PDB entry 3WG2 | X-ray diffraction, 2.20 A resolution | chains A and B

[Chain A (and B)]
Protein: Galactoside-binding lectin
Organism: Agrocybe aegerita
Notes: engineered mutation(s): N46A; chain B of this document is another copy of the same molecule, construct and numbering; everything in this record applies to it too
Amino-acid sequence (178 residues; each row starts with the number of its first residue; numbers below 1 keep their minus sign (Met-9 is residue -9)):
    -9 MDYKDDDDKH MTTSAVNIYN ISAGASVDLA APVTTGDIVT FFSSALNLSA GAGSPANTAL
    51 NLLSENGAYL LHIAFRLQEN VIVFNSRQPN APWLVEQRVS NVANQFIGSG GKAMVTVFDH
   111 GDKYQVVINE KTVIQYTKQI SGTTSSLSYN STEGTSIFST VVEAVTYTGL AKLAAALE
Not modelled in the structure: -9 to 2, 40-46, 162-168

[Interface between chain A and chain B]
Contacting residue pairs - 44 pairs, chain A then chain B:
  Thr3(A) - Gln115(B)
  Thr3(A) - Gln125(B)
  Ser4(A) - Phe108(B)
  Ser4(A) - His110(B)  hydrogen bond
  Ser4(A) - Gln115(B)  hydrogen bond (backbone-side chain)
  Val6(A) - Thr106(B)
  Val6(A) - Phe108(B)  hydrophobic
  Val6(A) - Asn119(B)
  Val6(A) - Glu120(B)
  Asn7(A) - Glu120(B)
  Ile8(A) - Met104(B)  hydrophobic
  Ile8(A) - Asn119(B)
  Ile8(A) - Glu120(B)  hydrogen bond (backbone-side chain)
  Ile28(A) - Ile28(B)  hydrophobic
  Ile28(A) - Tyr157(B)  hydrophobic
  Thr30(A) - Tyr157(B)  hydrogen bond
  Phe32(A) - Phe32(B)  hydrophobic
  Phe32(A) - Tyr157(B)
  Lys102(A) - Glu153(B)  salt bridge
  Met104(A) - Ile8(B)  hydrophobic
  Met104(A) - Glu153(B)
  Met104(A) - Val155(B)  hydrophobic
  Thr106(A) - Val6(B)
  Phe108(A) - Ser4(B)
  Phe108(A) - Val6(B)  hydrophobic
  Phe108(A) - Leu160(B)  hydrophobic
  His110(A) - Ser4(B)  hydrogen bond
  Gln115(A) - Thr3(B)
  Gln115(A) - Ser4(B)  hydrogen bond (side chain-backbone)
  Val117(A) - Val6(B)  hydrophobic
  Asn119(A) - Val6(B)
  Asn119(A) - Ile8(B)
  Glu120(A) - Val6(B)
  Glu120(A) - Asn7(B)
  Glu120(A) - Ile8(B)  hydrogen bond (side chain-backbone)
  Gln125(A) - Thr3(B)
  Glu153(A) - Lys102(B)  salt bridge
  Glu153(A) - Met104(B)
  Tyr157(A) - Ile28(B)  hydrophobic
  Tyr157(A) - Thr30(B)  hydrogen bond
  Tyr157(A) - Thr106(B)
  Tyr157(A) - Phe108(B)  hydrophobic
  Tyr157(A) - Tyr157(B)
  Leu160(A) - Phe108(B)  hydrophobic
Also at the interface, not in a pair above, chain A (23 interface residues in all): Ala5, Val155
Also at the interface, not in a pair above, chain B (24 interface residues in all): Ala5, Val117, Thr122

[Summary]
23 residues of chain A face 24 of chain B across their interface, with 8 hydrogen bonds and 2 salt bridges.
Polar pairs include Lys102(A)-Glu153(B), Ser4(A)-His110(B) and Ser4(A)-Gln115(B).
Both chains are Galactoside-binding lectin (Agrocybe aegerita). Entry 3WG2 (Crystal structure of Agrocybe
cylindracea galectin mutant (N46A)) was determined by X-ray diffraction (same publication as 3WG1, 3WG3 and
3WG4).
